Entry 1Z0S (X-ray diffraction, 1.70 A resolution); this record covers chains A and C of the 4 polymer chains in the assembly.

== Chain A (and C) ==
Molecule: Probable inorganic polyphosphate/ATP-NAD kinase
From: Archaeoglobus fulgidus
Notes: EC 2.7.1.23; chain C of this document is another copy of the same molecule, construct and numbering; everything in this record applies to it too
UniProtKB: O30297 (PPNK_ARCFU); residues 1-249 here = UniProt positions 1-249
Sequence (278 residues; numbered -28 to 249; the number before each row is that of its first residue; numbers below 1 keep their minus sign (Met-28 is residue -28)):
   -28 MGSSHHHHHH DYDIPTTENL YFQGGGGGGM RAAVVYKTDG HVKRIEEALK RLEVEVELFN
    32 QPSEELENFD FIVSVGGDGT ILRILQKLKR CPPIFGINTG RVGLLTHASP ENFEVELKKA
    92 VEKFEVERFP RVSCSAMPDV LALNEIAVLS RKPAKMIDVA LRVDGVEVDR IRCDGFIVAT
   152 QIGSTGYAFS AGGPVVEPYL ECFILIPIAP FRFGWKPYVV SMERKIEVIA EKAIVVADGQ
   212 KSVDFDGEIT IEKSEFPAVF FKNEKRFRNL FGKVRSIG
Disordered / not traced: -28 to 0
Construct notes: cloning artifact (-28 to 0)
Small-molecule neighbours:
  - ATP (adenosine-5'-triphosphate), molecule 1: Gly50, Leu53, Arg54, Arg72, Asn115, Glu116, Gly157, Tyr158, Ser161, Asp209, Gly210, Gln211
  - ATP, molecule 2: Ala125, Lys126, Met127, Arg143, Asp145, Ala180, Phe182
  - pyrophosphate (POP): Lys8, Gly47, Gly48, Asp49, Gly50, Thr51, Arg54, Gly71, Arg72
Swiss-Prot annotation at these positions:
  - active site: Asp49 (Proton acceptor)
  - binding site (NAD(+)): Asp49, Gly50, Arg54, Asn115, Glu116, Lys126, Arg143, Asp145, Ile153, Thr156 to Ser161, Ala180, Gln211
From the paper describing this entry:
  - binding site for ATP: Arg54, Glu116, Met127, Asp145, Tyr158, Ser161, Ala180
  - binding site for pyrophosphate: Gly48, Gly50, Thr51, Arg54

== How chain A and chain C interact ==
Contacting residue pairs (8; chain A residue first):
  Arg183(A) - Phe184(C)
  Phe184(A) - Arg183(C)
  Phe184(A) - Gly185(C)
  Phe184(A) - Trp186(C)  hydrophobic
  Gly185(A) - Phe184(C)
  Gly185(A) - Gly185(C)
  Trp186(A) - Phe184(C)  hydrophobic
  Lys187(A) - Phe184(C)
Other interface residues (no listed pair), chain A (6 interface residues in all): Tyr189
Other interface residues (no listed pair), chain C (6 interface residues in all): Lys187, Tyr189

== Overview ==
Chain A and chain C each contribute 6 residues to their interface. Bound to chain A: ATP and pyrophosphate.
From the paper: a binding site for ATP at Arg54(A), Glu116(A) and Met127(A) among others; a binding site for
pyrophosphate at Gly48(A), Gly50(A) and Thr51(A) among others.
Chain A and chain C are both Probable inorganic polyphosphate/ATP-NAD kinase (Archaeoglobus fulgidus); the
structure, Crystal structure of an NAD kinase from Archaeoglobus fulgidus in complex with ATP, was determined
by X-ray diffraction, deposited together with 1Z0Z, 1Z0U and 1SUW.
